PDB entry 8VUT | electron microscopy, 3.70 A resolution | chains C and D of the 8 polymer chains in the assembly

# Chain C
Protein: Glutamate receptor ionotropic, NMDA 1
Source organism: Homo sapiens
UniProtKB: Q05586 (NMDZ1_HUMAN); the construct lacks a stretch of the UniProt sequence, so the offset changes along the chain: 25-582 = UniProt 25-582; 583-779 = UniProt 602-798; 780-813 = UniProt 808-841
Chain sequence (817 residues; numbered 25 to 813 plus 28 insertion-coded residues; the number before each row is that of its first residue; a row labelled like 582A-582S holds insertion residues (582A, then the next letters in order)):
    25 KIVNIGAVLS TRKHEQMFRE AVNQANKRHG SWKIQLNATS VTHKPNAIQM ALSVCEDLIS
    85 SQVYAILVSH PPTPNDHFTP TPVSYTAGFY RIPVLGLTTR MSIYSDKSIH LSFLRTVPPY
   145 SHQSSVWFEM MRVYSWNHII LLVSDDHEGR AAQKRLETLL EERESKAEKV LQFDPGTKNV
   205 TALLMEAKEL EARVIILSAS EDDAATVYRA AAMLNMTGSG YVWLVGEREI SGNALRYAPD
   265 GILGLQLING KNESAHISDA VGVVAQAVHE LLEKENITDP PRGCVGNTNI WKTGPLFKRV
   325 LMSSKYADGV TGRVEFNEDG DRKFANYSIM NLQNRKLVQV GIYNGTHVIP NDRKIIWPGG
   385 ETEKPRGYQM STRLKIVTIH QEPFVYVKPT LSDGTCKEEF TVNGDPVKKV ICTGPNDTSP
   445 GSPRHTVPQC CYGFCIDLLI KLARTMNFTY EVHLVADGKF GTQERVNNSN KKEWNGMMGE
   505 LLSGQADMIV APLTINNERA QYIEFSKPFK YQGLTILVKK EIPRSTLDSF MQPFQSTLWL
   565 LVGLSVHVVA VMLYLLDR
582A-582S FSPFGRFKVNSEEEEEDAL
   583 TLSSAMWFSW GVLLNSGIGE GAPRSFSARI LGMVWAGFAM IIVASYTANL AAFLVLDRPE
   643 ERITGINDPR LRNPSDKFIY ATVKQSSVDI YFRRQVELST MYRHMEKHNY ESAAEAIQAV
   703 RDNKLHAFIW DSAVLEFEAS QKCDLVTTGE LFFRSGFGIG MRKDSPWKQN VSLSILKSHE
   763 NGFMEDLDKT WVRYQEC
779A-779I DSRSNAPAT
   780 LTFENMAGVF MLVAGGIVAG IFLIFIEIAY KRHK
Unresolved in the structure: 582A-582S, 779A-779I
Curated features (UniProtKB/Swiss-Prot):
  - region: Leu-584 to Pro-605 (Pore-forming)
  - binding site (glycine): Pro-516, Thr-518, Arg-523, Ser-669, Asp-713
  - glycosylation (N-linked (GlcNAc...) asparagine): Asn-61, Asn-203, Asn-239, Asn-276, Asn-300, Asn-350, Asn-368, Asn-440, Asn-471, Asn-491, Asn-655, Asn-752
Disulfide bonds: Cys-79/Cys-308, Cys-420/Cys-454, Cys-436/Cys-455, Cys-725/Cys-779

# Chain D
Protein: Glutamate receptor ionotropic, NMDA 2A
Source organism: Homo sapiens
UniProtKB: Q12879 (NMDE1_HUMAN); the construct lacks a stretch of the UniProt sequence, so the offset changes along the chain: 34-578 = UniProt 34-578; 579-784 = UniProt 599-804; 785-814 = UniProt 812-841
Chain sequence (808 residues; numbered 34 to 814 plus 27 insertion-coded residues; the number before each row is that of its first residue; a row labelled like 578A-578T holds insertion residues (578A, then the next letters in order)):
    34 LNIAVMLGHS HDVTERELRT LWGPEQAAGL PLDVNVVALL MNRTDPKSLI THVCDLMSGA
    94 RIHGLVFGDD TDQEAVAQML DFISSHTFVP ILGIHGGASM IMADKDPTST FFQFGASIQQ
   154 QATVMLKIMQ DYDWHVFSLV TTIFPGYREF ISFVKTTVDN SFVGWDMQNV ITLDTSFEDA
   214 KTQVQLKKIH SSVILLYCSK DEAVLILSEA RSLGLTGYDF FWIVPSLVSG NTELIPKEFP
   274 SGLISVSYDD WDYSLEARVR DGIGILTTAA SSMLEKFSYI PEAKASCYGQ MERPEVPMHT
   334 LHPFMVNVTW DGKDLSFTEE GYQVHPRLVV IVLNKDREWE KVGKWENHTL SLRHAVWPRY
   394 KSFSDCEPDD NHLSIVTLEE APFVIVEDID PLTETCVRNT VPCRKFVKIN NSTNEGMNVK
   454 KCCKGFCIDI LKKLSRTVKF TYDLYLVTNG KHGKKVNNVW NGMIGEVVYQ RAVMAVGSLT
   514 INEERSEVVD FSVPFVETGI SVMVSRSNGT VSPSAFLEPF SASVWVMMFV MLLIVSAIAV
   574 FVFEY
578A-578T FSPVGYNRNLAKGKAPHGPS
   579 FTIGKAIWLL WGLVFNNSVP VQNPKGTTSK IMVSVWAFFA VIFLASYTAN LAAFMIQEEF
   639 VDQVTGLSDK KFQRPHDYSP PFRFGTVPNG STERNIRNNY PYMHQYMTKF NQKGVEDALV
   699 SLKTGKLDAF IYDAAVLNYK AGRDEGCKLV TIGSGYIFAT TGYGIALQKG SPWKRQIDLA
   759 LLQFVGDGEM EELETLWLTG ICHNEK
784A-784G NEVMSSQ
   785 LDIDNMAGVF YMLAAAMALS LITFIWEHLF
Unresolved in the structure: 578A-578T, 784A-784G
Curated features (UniProtKB/Swiss-Prot):
  - region: Phe-579 to Gln-600 (Pore-forming)
  - binding site (Zn(2+)): His-44, His-128, Glu-266, Asp-282
  - binding site (L-glutamate): Ser-511, Thr-513, Arg-518, Ser-669, Thr-670, Asp-711
  - site: Asn-594 (Functional determinant of NMDA receptors)
  - glycosylation (N-linked (GlcNAc...) asparagine): Asn-75, Asn-340, Asn-380, Asn-443, Asn-444, Asn-541, Asn-667
Disulfide bonds: Cys-87/Cys-320, Cys-429/Cys-455, Cys-436/Cys-456, Cys-725/Cys-780

# Chain C / chain D interface
Pairs across the interface (36):
  Asn-70(C) / Tyr-321(D)
  Asn-70(C) / Gly-322(D)  hydrogen bond (side chain-backbone)
  Asn-70(C) / Met-324(D)
  Ile-72(C) / Ile-83(D)  hydrophobic
  Leu-76(C) / Ile-83(D)  hydrophobic
  Pro-106(C) / Phe-115(D)  hydrophobic
  Tyr-109(C) / Phe-115(D)  hydrophobic
  Phe-113(C) / Pro-79(D)
  Phe-113(C) / Ala-108(D)  hydrophobic
  Tyr-114(C) / Pro-79(D)
  Arg-115(C) / Glu-107(D)  salt bridge
  Lys-131(C) / Pro-178(D)
  Ser-132(C) / Pro-178(D)
  Ile-133(C) / Gln-111(D)  hydrogen bond (backbone-side chain)
  Cys-308(C) / Asp-78(D)
  Val-309(C) / Lys-80(D)
  Val-309(C) / Ser-81(D)
  Thr-312(C) / Thr-77(D)  hydrogen bond (side chain-backbone)
  Arg-323(C) / Thr-208(D)
  Arg-323(C) / Ser-209(D)
  Lys-496(C) / Asn-193(D)
  Phe-558(C) / Leu-785(D)
  Leu-562(C) / Leu-785(D)
  Leu-562(C) / Met-790(D)  hydrophobic
  Asn-597(C) / Asn-594(D)  hydrogen bond
  Gly-599(C) / Ser-596(D)
  Ser-609(C) / Ser-804(D)
  Ser-609(C) / Thr-807(D)
  Gly-619(C) / Phe-593(D)
  Phe-620(C) / Met-796(D)  hydrophobic
  Phe-620(C) / Leu-797(D)
  Ala-626(C) / Thr-626(D)
  Ala-630(C) / Leu-629(D)  hydrophobic
  Ala-630(C) / Ala-630(D)
  Asn-631(C) / Leu-785(D)
  Ala-634(C) / Met-633(D)  hydrophobic
Interface residues without a listed pair, chain C (40 interface residues in all): Ala-71, Ala-75, Cys-79, Leu-135, Asn-311, Ile-314, Asn-494, Lys-495, Gln-559, Leu-613, Met-615, Met-622, Ile-624
Interface residues without a listed pair, chain D (40 interface residues in all): Cys-87, Thr-104, Gln-106, Val-109, Met-112, His-119, Ala-136, Asp-234, Cys-320, Val-793

# In short
Chain C and chain D each contribute 40 residues to their interface, with 4 hydrogen bonds and 1 salt bridge.
Polar pairs include Arg-115(C)/Glu-107(D), Asn-70(C)/Gly-322(D) and Ile-133(C)/Gln-111(D).
Here chain C is Glutamate receptor ionotropic, NMDA 1 and chain D is Glutamate receptor ionotropic, NMDA 2A,
both from Homo sapiens. Entry 8VUT (Human GluN1-2A with IgG 008-218) was determined by electron microscopy
together with 8VUH, 8VUJ, 8VUL, 8VUN, 8VUQ, 8VUR, 8VUY and 8VVH from the same study.
